Entry 4LWY (X-ray diffraction, 2.90 A resolution); this record covers chains H and L of the 3 polymer chains in the assembly.

== Chain H ==
Protein: Reaction center protein H chain
From: Rhodobacter sphaeroides
UniProt: P0C0Y7 (RCEH_RHOSH); residues 1-260 here = UniProt positions 1-260
Sequence (260 residues; each row starts with the number of its first residue):
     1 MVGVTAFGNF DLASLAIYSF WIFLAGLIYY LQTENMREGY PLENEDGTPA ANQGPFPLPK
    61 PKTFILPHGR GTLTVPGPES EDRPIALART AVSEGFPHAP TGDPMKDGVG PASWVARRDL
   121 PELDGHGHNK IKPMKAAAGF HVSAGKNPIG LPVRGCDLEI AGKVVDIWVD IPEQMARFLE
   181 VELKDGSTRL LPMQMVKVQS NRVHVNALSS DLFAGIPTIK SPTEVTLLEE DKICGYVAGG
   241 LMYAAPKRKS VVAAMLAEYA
Disordered / not traced: 1-10, 251-260
Ion coordination: K+: Met134, Ala137, Phe140
Residues lining bound ligands:
  - 1,4-diethylene dioxide (DIO), molecule 1: Lys62, Thr63, Phe64
  - 1,4-diethylene dioxide (DIO), molecule 2: Ser93, Glu94, Phe96

== Chain L ==
Protein: Reaction center protein L chain
From: Rhodobacter sphaeroides
UniProt: P0C0Y8 (RCEL_RHOSH); residues 0-281 here correspond to UniProt positions 1-282 (UniProt number = residue number + 1)
Sequence (282 residues; row label = number of the first residue in the row; numbering starts at 0):
     0 MALLSFERKY RVPGGTLVGG NLFDFWVGPF YVGFFGVATF FFAALGIILI AWSAVLQGTW
    60 NPQLISVYPP ALEYGLGGAP LAKGGLWQII TICATGAFVS WALREVEICR KLGIGYHIPF
   120 AFAFAILAYL TLVLFRPVMM GAWGYAFPYG IWTHLDWVSN TGYTYGNFHY NPAHMIAITF
   180 FFTNALALAL HGALVLSAAN PEKGKEMRTP DHEDTFFRDL VGYSIGTLGI HRLGLLLSLS
   240 AVFFSALCMI ITGTIWFDQW VDWWQWWVKL PWWANIPGGI NG
Disordered / not traced: 0
Ion coordination: Fe ion: His190, His230 (shared with 3 residues of chain M)
Residues lining bound ligands:
  - bacteriochlorophyll a (BCL), molecule 1: Ile46, Tyr128, Leu131, Phe146, Ile150, His153, Leu154, Val157
  - bacteriochlorophyll a (BCL), molecule 2: Phe97, Phe121, Ala124, Ile125, Ala127, Tyr128, Leu131, Trp156, Val157, Ser158, Thr160, Gly161, Tyr162, Asn166, Phe167, His168, His173, Ala176, Ile177, Phe180, Phe181, Ser244, Ala245, Cys247, Met248
  - bacteriochlorophyll a (BCL), molecule 3: His168, Met174, Ile177, Thr178, Phe181, Thr182, Leu185
  - bacteriopheophytin a (BPH), molecule 1: Thr38, Phe41, Ala42, Gly45, Ile46, Ile49, Ile89, Cys92, Ala93, Ala96, Phe97, Trp100, Glu104, Ile117, Ala120, Phe121, Phe123, Ala124, Tyr128, Phe146, Tyr148, Gly149, Ile150, His153, Phe180, Ser237, Leu238, Val241
  - bacteriopheophytin a (BPH), molecule 2: Val157, Tyr162, His168, Phe181
  - bacteriopheophytin a (BPH), molecule 3: Phe181, Ala184, Leu185, Ala188, Leu189, Phe216, Leu219, Val220
  - 1,4-diethylene dioxide (DIO), molecule 1: Phe24, Trp25, Val26
  - 1,4-diethylene dioxide (DIO), molecule 2: Ala198, Asn199, Pro200
  - ubiquinone-10 (U10), molecule 1: Phe29, Tyr30, Val31, Gly35, Thr38, Phe39, Trp100, Arg103
  - ubiquinone-10 (U10), molecule 2: Pro171, Ile175, Thr178, Phe179, Thr182, Leu189, His190, Leu193, Val194, Glu212, Asp213, Phe216, Val220, Tyr222, Ser223, Ile224, Gly225, Thr226, Ile229, Leu232, Trp263

== Interface between chain H and chain L ==
Pairs across the interface (66):
  Gly39(H) with Leu3(L); Ser4(L), hydrogen bond (backbone-backbone); Phe5(L)
  Tyr40(H) with Leu3(L), hydrophobic
  Leu42(H) with Ala1(L), hydrophobic; Leu2(L); Leu3(L), hydrophobic
  Glu43(H) with Ala1(L); Leu2(L), hydrogen bond (backbone-backbone); Ser4(L)
  Glu45(H) with Arg7(L)
  Lys62(H) with Asn199(L), hydrogen bond
  Phe64(H) with Ala198(L)
  Ile65(H) with Gly203(L); Lys204(L); Glu205(L); Met206(L), hydrogen bond (backbone-backbone)
  Leu66(H) with Glu205(L)
  Pro67(H) with Glu205(L); Met206(L)
  His68(H) with Glu205(L), hydrogen bond (backbone-side chain)
  Glu79(H) with Ser4(L), hydrogen bond
  Glu81(H) with Ser4(L); Phe5(L); Lys8(L), salt bridge
  Arg83(H) with Lys8(L)
  Leu87(H) with Arg7(L); Lys8(L); Val11(L), hydrophobic
  Ala88(H) with Arg7(L)
  Arg89(H) with Arg7(L)
  Glu94(H) with Ala1(L), hydrogen bond (side chain-backbone)
  Gly95(H) with Phe24(L); Trp25(L), hydrogen bond (backbone-backbone)
  Pro97(H) with Arg10(L); Pro12(L), hydrophobic; Asp23(L); Phe24(L)
  His98(H) with Arg7(L), hydrogen bond; Arg10(L), hydrogen bond (backbone-backbone); Val11(L); Pro12(L)
  Val109(H) with Lys8(L)
  Gly110(H) with Lys8(L), hydrogen bond (backbone-backbone); Tyr9(L); Val11(L)
  Pro111(H) with Val11(L); Lys110(L)
  Ser113(H) with Lys8(L); Tyr9(L)
  Trp114(H) with Lys8(L)
  Asp124(H) with Asp210(L)
  Gly125(H) with Thr208(L); Asp210(L), hydrogen bond (backbone-side chain)
  Lys130(H) with Pro209(L)
  Pro172(H) with Asp210(L); Asp213(L)
  Glu173(H) with Thr226(L), hydrogen bond
  Met175(H) with Leu227(L), hydrophobic
  Ala238(H) with Gly112(L)
  Met242(H) with Pro12(L); Gly13(L); Gly14(L); Arg109(L); Lys110(L)
  Tyr243(H) with Val11(L)
Other interface residues (no listed pair), chain H (43 interface residues in all): Ala50, Gly69, Ile85, Phe96, Ala99, Pro100, Val115, Glu122

== In short ==
43 residues of chain H and 31 residues of chain L are in contact, with 13 hydrogen bonds and 1 salt bridge.
Polar contacts include Glu81(H)-Lys8(L), Lys62(H)-Asn199(L) and His68(H)-Glu205(L). 1,4-diethylene dioxide is
bound between chain H and chain L.
Chain H is Reaction center protein H chain and chain L is Reaction center protein L chain, both from
Rhodobacter sphaeroides; the structure, L(M196)H,H(M202)L Double Mutant Structure of Photosynthetic Reaction
Center From Rhodobacter Sphaeroides strain RV, was determined by X-ray diffraction.
